Entry 9C39 (electron microscopy, 3.40 A resolution); this record covers chains A and B of the 16 polymer chains in the assembly.

# Chain A (and B)
Molecule: Portal protein
Source organism: Shigella phage Sf14
Notes: chain B of this document is another copy of the same molecule, construct and numbering; everything in this record applies to it too
UniProt: A0A2K9VKD2 (A0A2K9VKD2_9CAUD); residues 1-488 here = UniProt positions 1-488
Chain sequence (488 residues; row label = number of the first residue in the row):
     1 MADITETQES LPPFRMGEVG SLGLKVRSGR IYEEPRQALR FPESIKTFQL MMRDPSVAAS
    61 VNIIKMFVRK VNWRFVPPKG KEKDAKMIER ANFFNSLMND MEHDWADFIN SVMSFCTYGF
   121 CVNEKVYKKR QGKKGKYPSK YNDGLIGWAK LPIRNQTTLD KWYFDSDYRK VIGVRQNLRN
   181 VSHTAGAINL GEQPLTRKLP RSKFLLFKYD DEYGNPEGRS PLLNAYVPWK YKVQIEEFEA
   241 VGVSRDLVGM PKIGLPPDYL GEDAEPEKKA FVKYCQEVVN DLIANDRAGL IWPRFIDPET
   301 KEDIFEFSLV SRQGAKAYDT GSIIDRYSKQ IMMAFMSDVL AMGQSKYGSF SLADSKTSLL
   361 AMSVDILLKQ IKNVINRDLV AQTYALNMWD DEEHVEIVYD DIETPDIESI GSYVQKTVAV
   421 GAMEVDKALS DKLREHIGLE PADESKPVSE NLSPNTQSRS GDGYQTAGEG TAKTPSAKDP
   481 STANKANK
Disordered / not traced: 1-16, 178-194, 455-488

# Interface between chain A and chain B
Residue-residue contacts (158; chain A residue first):
  Arg-53(A) with Pro-35(B); Arg-36(B); Val-227(B)
  Pro-55(A) with Pro-228(B), hydrophobic; Gln-330(B)
  Ala-58(A) with Asn-224(B)
  Ala-59(A) with Met-333(B)
  Asn-62(A) with Asn-224(B)
  Ile-63(A) with Leu-359(B), hydrophobic
  Lys-65(A) with Glu-212(B), salt bridge
  Met-66(A) with Met-336(B), hydrophobic; Leu-359(B); Met-362(B); Ser-363(B)
  Phe-67(A) with Met-362(B), hydrophobic
  Arg-69(A) with Asp-210(B), salt bridge; Ile-366(B)
  Lys-70(A) with Met-362(B); Asp-365(B); Ile-366(B)
  Glu-102(A) with Arg-377(B), salt bridge
  Asp-104(A) with Asn-373(B)
  Ala-106(A) with Asn-373(B)
  Asp-107(A) with Asp-211(B)
  Asn-110(A) with Asp-211(B); Glu-212(B)
  Ser-111(A) with Glu-212(B)
  Met-113(A) with Glu-212(B)
  Ser-114(A) with Glu-212(B), hydrogen bond (backbone-side chain)
  Tyr-118(A) with Tyr-213(B)
  Glu-124(A) with Gly-20(B)
  Lys-140(A) with Glu-392(B)
  Lys-150(A) with Glu-18(B); Arg-169(B)
  Ile-153(A) with Leu-22(B), hydrophobic
  Arg-154(A) with Leu-22(B)
  Asn-155(A) with Tyr-213(B)
  Arg-197(A) with Val-19(B)
  Lys-203(A) with Gly-17(B), hydrogen bond (side chain-backbone)
  Lys-232(A) with Gln-330(B), hydrogen bond
  Glu-236(A) with Arg-326(B), salt bridge; Tyr-327(B), hydrogen bond
  Glu-237(A) with Tyr-231(B)
  Glu-239(A) with Ile-323(B); Arg-326(B), salt bridge
  Ala-240(A) with Tyr-231(B), hydrophobic
  Gly-242(A) with Tyr-318(B)
  Val-243(A) with Tyr-318(B); Ile-323(B), hydrophobic
  Asp-246(A) with Lys-316(B); Ala-317(B), hydrogen bond (side chain-backbone); Tyr-318(B)
  Val-248(A) with Arg-312(B)
  Gly-249(A) with Arg-312(B)
  Pro-251(A) with Arg-245(B)
  Val-279(A) with Arg-245(B), hydrogen bond (backbone-side chain)
  Leu-282(A) with Arg-245(B), hydrogen bond (backbone-side chain); Leu-247(B), hydrophobic; Met-250(B), hydrophobic
  Ile-283(A) with Ser-244(B)
  Ala-284(A) with Ser-244(B), hydrogen bond (backbone-backbone); Asp-246(B)
  Arg-287(A) with Asn-280(B), hydrogen bond; Asp-281(B), salt bridge
  Ala-288(A) with Met-250(B); Pro-251(B)
  Gly-289(A) with Met-250(B); Pro-251(B); Val-279(B)
  Leu-290(A) with Pro-251(B), hydrogen bond (backbone-backbone); Lys-252(B); Ile-253(B), hydrogen bond (backbone-backbone)
  Ile-291(A) with Ile-253(B); Cys-275(B), hydrophobic; Gln-276(B)
  Trp-292(A) with Ile-253(B), hydrogen bond (backbone-backbone); Gly-254(B); Leu-255(B), hydrogen bond (backbone-backbone)
  Pro-293(A) with Leu-255(B)
  Arg-294(A) with Gly-254(B); Leu-255(B), hydrogen bond (backbone-backbone); Pro-256(B); Pro-257(B); Asp-303(B), hydrogen bond (side chain-backbone); Ile-304(B), hydrogen bond (side chain-backbone); Glu-306(B), salt bridge
  Ile-296(A) with Thr-300(B)
  Asp-297(A) with Thr-300(B)
  Pro-298(A) with Thr-300(B)
  Lys-301(A) with Thr-300(B); Glu-302(B)
  Phe-307(A) with Lys-252(B), hydrogen bond (backbone-side chain)
  Leu-309(A) with Val-310(B), hydrophobic
  Ser-311(A) with Gln-313(B)
  Arg-312(A) with Gln-313(B); Gly-314(B); Ala-315(B), hydrogen bond (side chain-backbone); Ala-317(B)
  Lys-316(A) with Ala-317(B); Tyr-318(B), hydrogen bond
  Thr-320(A) with Tyr-318(B)
  Ile-324(A) with Arg-326(B)
  Asp-325(A) with Arg-326(B)
  Ser-328(A) with Gln-330(B)
  Leu-340(A) with Met-336(B), hydrophobic; Asp-338(B)
  Gln-344(A) with Tyr-347(B); Thr-357(B), hydrogen bond (side chain-backbone); Ser-358(B); Leu-359(B)
  Ser-345(A) with Tyr-347(B), hydrogen bond (backbone-side chain)
  Lys-346(A) with Tyr-347(B)
  Gly-348(A) with Tyr-347(B), hydrogen bond (backbone-side chain)
  Phe-350(A) with Leu-359(B), hydrophobic
  Thr-404(A) with Ser-355(B)
  Pro-405(A) with Ser-355(B)
  Ile-407(A) with Ser-355(B); Tyr-413(B)
  Gly-411(A) with Tyr-413(B); Lys-416(B)
  Ser-412(A) with Lys-416(B), hydrogen bond
  Val-414(A) with Thr-417(B)
  Gln-415(A) with Lys-416(B); Val-420(B)
  Val-418(A) with Val-420(B), hydrophobic
  Val-425(A) with Ala-422(B)
  Ser-430(A) with Ala-422(B), hydrogen bond (side chain-backbone); Glu-424(B)
  Leu-433(A) with Tyr-413(B); Ala-422(B), hydrophobic; Met-423(B)
  Arg-434(A) with Met-423(B); Glu-424(B); Asp-426(B), salt bridge; Ala-428(B); Leu-429(B)
  Ile-437(A) with Ile-410(B), hydrophobic; Tyr-413(B), hydrophobic
  Leu-439(A) with Leu-429(B), hydrophobic; Lys-432(B)
  Ala-442(A) with Glu-424(B); Asp-426(B)
  Asp-443(A) with Lys-83(B), salt bridge; Asp-426(B), hydrogen bond (backbone-side chain)
  Glu-444(A) with Glu-424(B)
  Lys-446(A) with Lys-83(B); Asp-426(B); Lys-427(B)
  Pro-447(A) with Lys-427(B)
  Val-448(A) with Val-425(B), hydrophobic; Asp-426(B); Lys-427(B); Ser-430(B)
  Ser-449(A) with Lys-427(B)
  Leu-452(A) with Ala-442(B), hydrophobic; Asp-443(B); Glu-444(B); Pro-447(B), hydrophobic
Also at the interface, not in a pair above, chain A (111 interface residues in all): Gln-49, Met-52, Ser-56, Asn-99, Val-126, Thr-158, Phe-238, Ser-244, Asp-281, Phe-295, Val-310, Met-332, Val-339, Ser-349, Asp-406, Ile-410, Ala-419, Ser-445, Asn-451
Also at the interface, not in a pair above, chain B (102 interface residues in all): Ser-21, Gly-23, Lys-170, Arg-219, Ile-235, Phe-238, Val-243, Val-248, Leu-260, Val-272, Phe-305, Ala-334, Gly-348, Lys-356, Lys-369, Asn-376, Lys-446

# Summary
111 residues of chain A face 102 of chain B across their interface, with 25 hydrogen bonds and 9 salt bridges.
Among the polar pairs are Lys-65(A)/Glu-212(B), Arg-69(A)/Asp-210(B) and Glu-102(A)/Arg-377(B).
Chain A and chain B are both Portal protein (Shigella phage Sf14); the structure, Bacteriophage Sf14 neck C6
reconstruction, was determined by electron microscopy together with 9C2D, 9C3A and 9C3B from the same study.
